PDB entry 7JY8 | electron microscopy, 2.40 A resolution | chains C and T of the 11 polymer chains in the assembly

Chain C:
Protein: Protein RecA
Organism: Escherichia coli
UniProtKB: A0A376NU07 (A0A376NU07_ECOLX); residues 0-333 here correspond to UniProt positions 1-334 (UniProt number = residue number + 1)
Amino-acid sequence (334 residues; row label = number of the first residue in the row; numbering starts at 0):
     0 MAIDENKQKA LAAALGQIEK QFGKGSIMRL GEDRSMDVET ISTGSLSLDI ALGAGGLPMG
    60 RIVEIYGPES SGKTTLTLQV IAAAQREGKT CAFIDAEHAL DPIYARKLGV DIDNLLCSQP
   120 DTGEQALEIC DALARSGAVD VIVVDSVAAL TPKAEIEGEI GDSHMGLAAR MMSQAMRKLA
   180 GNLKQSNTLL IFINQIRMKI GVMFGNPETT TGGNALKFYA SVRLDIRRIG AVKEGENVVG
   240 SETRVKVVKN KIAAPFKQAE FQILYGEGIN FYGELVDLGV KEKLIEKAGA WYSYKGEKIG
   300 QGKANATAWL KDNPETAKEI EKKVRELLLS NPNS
Not modelled in the structure: 0
Metal / ion sites: Mg2+: Thr73 (together with ATP-gamma-S)
Residues lining bound ligands:
  - ATP-gamma-S (AGS; phosphothiophosphoric acid-adenylate ester), molecule 1: Pro67, Glu68, Ser69, Ser70, Gly71, Lys72, Thr73, Thr74, Glu96, Asp100, Tyr103, Ser240, Tyr264
  - ATP-gamma-S (AGS), molecule 2: Phe217, Lys248, Asn249, Lys250, Ile251, Ala252, Ala253, Pro254
What the authors report for this chain:
  - mutagenesis - K286N, K302N: decreased binding to dsDNA (citing earlier work)

Chain T:
Molecule: 45-nt DNA strand
Sequence (45 nucleotides; numbered 30 to 74; the number before each row is that of its first residue):
    30 AAAAAAAAAA AAAAAAAAAA AAAAAAAAAA AAAAAAAAAA AAAAA
Not modelled in the structure: 40-74

Chain C / chain T interface:
Contacting residue pairs (5):
  Ser162(C) with DA35(T), hydrogen bond to the phosphate
  Met164(C) with DA35(T), sugar contact
  Arg169(C) with DA36(T), base contact
  Ile199(C) with DA32(T), base contact
  Gly200(C) with DA32(T), base contact
Other interface residues (no listed pair), chain T (4 interface residues in all): DA33

Summary:
The interface between chain C and chain T involves 5 residues on one side and 4 on the other, with 1 hydrogen
bond. Its one hydrogen-bonded contact is Ser162(C)-DA35(T). Bound to chain C: ATP-gamma-S. The paper reports
that K286N and K302N of chain C reduce binding to dsDNA.
Here chain C is Protein RecA (Escherichia coli) and chain T is a 45-nt DNA strand. Entry 7JY8 (Analysis of a
strand exchange reaction with a mini filament of 9-RecA, 27-mer ssDNA, partially-homologous 67 ...) was
determined by electron microscopy, deposited together with 7JY6, 7JY7 and 7JY9.
